Entry 6CFO (X-ray diffraction, 2.70 A resolution); this record covers chains A and B of the 4 polymer chains in the assembly.

[Chain A]
Molecule: Pyruvate dehydrogenase E1 component subunit alpha, somatic form, mitochondrial
From: Homo sapiens
Notes: EC 1.2.4.1
Reference sequence: P08559 (ODPA_HUMAN); residues 1-361 here correspond to UniProt positions 30-390 (UniProt number = residue number + 29)
Amino-acid sequence (365 residues; numbered -3 to 361; the number before each row is that of its first residue; numbers below 1 keep their minus sign (Met-3 is residue -3)):
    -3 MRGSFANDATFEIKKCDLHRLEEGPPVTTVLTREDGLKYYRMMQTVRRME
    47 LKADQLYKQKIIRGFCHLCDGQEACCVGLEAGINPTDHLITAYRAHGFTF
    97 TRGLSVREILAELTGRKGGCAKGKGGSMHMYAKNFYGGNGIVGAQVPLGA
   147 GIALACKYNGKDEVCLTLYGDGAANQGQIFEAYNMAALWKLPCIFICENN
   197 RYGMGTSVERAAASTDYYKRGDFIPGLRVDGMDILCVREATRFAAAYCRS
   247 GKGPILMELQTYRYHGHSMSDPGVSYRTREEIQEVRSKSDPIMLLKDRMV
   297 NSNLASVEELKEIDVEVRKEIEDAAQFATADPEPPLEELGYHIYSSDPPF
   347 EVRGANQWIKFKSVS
Unresolved in the structure: -3 to -1
Differences from the reference sequence: initiating methionine (-3); expression tag (-2 to 0)
Bound ions: Mg2+: Asp167, Asn196, Tyr198 (together with A5X)
Residues lining bound ligands: A5X: Phe61, His63, Tyr89, Arg90, Met124, Gly136, Ile137, Val138, Gly166, Asp167, Gly168, Ala169, Gln172, Asn196, Tyr198, Gly199, Met200, Arg259, His263
Curated features (UniProtKB/Swiss-Prot):
  - binding site (pyruvate): His63, Tyr89, Arg90, Ala128, Gly136, Val138, Asp167, Gly168, Ala169, Asn196, Tyr198
  - binding site (thiamine diphosphate): Tyr89, Arg90, Gly136, Val138, Asp167, Gly168, Ala169, Asn196, His263
  - binding site (Mg(2+)): Asp167, Asn196, Tyr198
  - modified residue: Lys34 (N6-acetyllysine), Ser203 (Phosphoserine), Lys215 (N6-acetyllysine), Lys248 (N6-succinyllysine), Ser264 (Phosphoserine), Ser266 (Phosphoserine), Ser271 (Phosphoserine), Tyr272 (Phosphotyrosine), Lys284 (N6-acetyllysine), Lys292 (N6-acetyllysine), Lys307 (N6-acetyllysine), Lys356 (N6-succinyllysine)
What the authors report for this chain:
  - binding site for the ligand A5X: His63, His263
  - catalytic residues: His63, His263
  - Mg2+ coordination: Asp167, Asn196, Tyr198
  - binding site for the ligand A5X: Val138 (citing earlier work)
  - post-translational modification sites: Ser203, Ser264, Ser271 (citing earlier work)

[Chain B]
Molecule: Pyruvate dehydrogenase E1 component subunit beta, mitochondrial
From: Homo sapiens
Notes: EC 1.2.4.1
Reference sequence: P11177 (ODPB_HUMAN); residues 1-329 here correspond to UniProt positions 31-359 (UniProt number = residue number + 30)
Amino-acid sequence (341 residues; each row starts with the number of its first residue; numbers below 1 keep their minus sign (Met-11 is residue -11)):
   -11 MRGSHHHHHHGSLQVTVRDAINQGMDEELERDEKVFLLGEEVAQYDGAYK
    39 VSRGLWKKYGDKRIIDTPISEMGFAGIAVGAAMAGLRPICEFMTFNFSMQ
    89 AIDQVINSAAKTYYMSGGLQPVPIVFRGPNGASAGVAAQHSQCFAAWYGH
   139 CPGLKVVSPWNSEDAKGLIKSAIRDNNPVVVLENELMYGVPFEFPPEAQS
   189 KDFLIPIGKAKIERQGTHITVVSHSRPVGHCLEAAAVLSKEGVECEVINM
   239 RTIRPMDMETIEASVMKTNHLVTVEGGWPQFGVGAEICARIMEGPAFNFL
   289 DAPAVRVTGADVPMPYAKILEDNSIPQVKDIIFAIKKTLNI
Unresolved in the structure: -11 to -1
Differences from the reference sequence: initiating methionine (-11); expression tag (-10 to 0)
Residues lining bound ligands: A5X: Glu28, Ile57, Glu59, Met81, Phe85, Gln88, His128
Curated features (UniProtKB/Swiss-Prot):
  - binding site (thiamine diphosphate): Glu59
  - binding site (K(+)): Ile112, Ala160, Ile161, Asp163, Asn165
  - site: Asp289 (Important for interaction with DLAT)
  - modified residue: Tyr37 (Phosphotyrosine), Lys324 (N6-acetyllysine)
What the authors report for this chain:
  - binding site for the ligand A5X: His128
  - catalytic residues: His128 (proposed by the authors, not directly observed)

[How chain A and chain B interact]
Contacting residue pairs (74; chain A residue first):
  Cys116(A) with Leu107(B)
  Ala117(A) with Met103(B); Ser104(B)
  Lys118(A) with Gly105(B), hydrogen bond (side chain-backbone)
  Lys120(A) with Tyr102(B)
  Gly121(A) with Met103(B)
  His125(A) with Met103(B)
  Tyr127(A) with Thr100(B); Ser104(B)
  Tyr132(A) with Met71(B); Gln108(B)
  Ile137(A) with Asp91(B); Asn95(B)
  Ala140(A) with Asp91(B); Gln92(B), hydrogen bond (backbone-side chain)
  Pro143(A) with Gly61(B); Gly64(B); Ile65(B)
  Leu144(A) with Gly64(B); Val67(B), hydrophobic; Gly68(B); Gln92(B); Ser96(B)
  Gly147(A) with Ile65(B); Gly68(B); Ala69(B)
  Ile148(A) with Gly68(B)
  Leu150(A) with Phe24(B), hydrophobic; Ile65(B), hydrophobic
  Ala151(A) with Ala72(B), hydrophobic; Leu74(B), hydrophobic
  Tyr154(A) with Glu21(B), hydrogen bond (side chain-backbone); Val23(B); Phe24(B); Lys50(B), hydrogen bond (backbone-side chain); Arg51(B), hydrogen bond; Leu74(B), hydrophobic
  Asn155(A) with Leu74(B)
  Gln174(A) with Met60(B); Gln92(B), hydrogen bond
  Glu177(A) with Ser58(B); Met60(B); Gly61(B), hydrogen bond (side chain-backbone)
  Asn180(A) with Pro56(B)
  Met181(A) with Pro56(B), hydrophobic; Ser58(B); Gly61(B); Phe62(B); Ile65(B), hydrophobic
  Trp185(A) with Ile53(B), hydrophobic; Asp54(B); Thr55(B)
  Leu335(A) with Tyr102(B), hydrogen bond (backbone-side chain)
  Tyr337(A) with Tyr102(B)
  His338(A) with Tyr101(B); Tyr102(B), hydrogen bond (backbone-backbone); Gly105(B); Gly106(B)
  Ile339(A) with Tyr102(B), hydrophobic; Gly141(B)
  Tyr340(A) with Tyr101(B); Gly141(B); Leu142(B), hydrogen bond (side chain-backbone); Lys143(B); Asn165(B)
  Ser341(A) with Tyr101(B); Pro109(B); Asn165(B), hydrogen bond (backbone-side chain)
  Ser342(A) with Asn164(B)
  Asp343(A) with Lys143(B), salt bridge; Asp163(B)
  Arg349(A) with Glu281(B), salt bridge
  Gln353(A) with Glu281(B), hydrogen bond (side chain-backbone)
  Ser361(A) with Tyr101(B), hydrogen bond (backbone-side chain)
Interface residues without a listed pair, chain A (36 interface residues in all): Ala146, Leu184
Interface residues without a listed pair, chain B (45 interface residues in all): Lys22, Glu59, Arg242

[Overview]
36 residues of chain A and 45 residues of chain B are in contact, with 13 hydrogen bonds and 2 salt bridges.
Polar pairs include Asp343(A)-Lys143(B), Arg349(A)-Glu281(B) and Lys118(A)-Gly105(B). Bound to chain A: A5X.
The paper reports catalytic residues His63(A), His263(A) and His128(B); a binding site for the ligand A5X at
His63(A), His263(A) and His128(B) among others.
Chain A is Pyruvate dehydrogenase E1 component subunit alpha, somatic form, mitochondrial and chain B is
Pyruvate dehydrogenase E1 component subunit beta, mitochondrial, both from Homo sapiens; the structure, Human
pyruvate dehydrogenase E1 component complex with covalent tdp adduct acetyl phosphinate, was determined by
X-ray diffraction (same publication as 6CER).
